Entry 8DXS (electron microscopy, 3.76 A resolution); this record covers chains A and L of the 9 polymer chains in the assembly.

[Chain A]
Molecule: Spike glycoprotein
Organism: Severe acute respiratory syndrome coronavirus 2
Reference sequence: P0DTC2 (SPIKE_SARS2); residues 1-1208 here = UniProt positions 1-1208
Chain sequence (1288 residues; each row starts with the number of its first residue):
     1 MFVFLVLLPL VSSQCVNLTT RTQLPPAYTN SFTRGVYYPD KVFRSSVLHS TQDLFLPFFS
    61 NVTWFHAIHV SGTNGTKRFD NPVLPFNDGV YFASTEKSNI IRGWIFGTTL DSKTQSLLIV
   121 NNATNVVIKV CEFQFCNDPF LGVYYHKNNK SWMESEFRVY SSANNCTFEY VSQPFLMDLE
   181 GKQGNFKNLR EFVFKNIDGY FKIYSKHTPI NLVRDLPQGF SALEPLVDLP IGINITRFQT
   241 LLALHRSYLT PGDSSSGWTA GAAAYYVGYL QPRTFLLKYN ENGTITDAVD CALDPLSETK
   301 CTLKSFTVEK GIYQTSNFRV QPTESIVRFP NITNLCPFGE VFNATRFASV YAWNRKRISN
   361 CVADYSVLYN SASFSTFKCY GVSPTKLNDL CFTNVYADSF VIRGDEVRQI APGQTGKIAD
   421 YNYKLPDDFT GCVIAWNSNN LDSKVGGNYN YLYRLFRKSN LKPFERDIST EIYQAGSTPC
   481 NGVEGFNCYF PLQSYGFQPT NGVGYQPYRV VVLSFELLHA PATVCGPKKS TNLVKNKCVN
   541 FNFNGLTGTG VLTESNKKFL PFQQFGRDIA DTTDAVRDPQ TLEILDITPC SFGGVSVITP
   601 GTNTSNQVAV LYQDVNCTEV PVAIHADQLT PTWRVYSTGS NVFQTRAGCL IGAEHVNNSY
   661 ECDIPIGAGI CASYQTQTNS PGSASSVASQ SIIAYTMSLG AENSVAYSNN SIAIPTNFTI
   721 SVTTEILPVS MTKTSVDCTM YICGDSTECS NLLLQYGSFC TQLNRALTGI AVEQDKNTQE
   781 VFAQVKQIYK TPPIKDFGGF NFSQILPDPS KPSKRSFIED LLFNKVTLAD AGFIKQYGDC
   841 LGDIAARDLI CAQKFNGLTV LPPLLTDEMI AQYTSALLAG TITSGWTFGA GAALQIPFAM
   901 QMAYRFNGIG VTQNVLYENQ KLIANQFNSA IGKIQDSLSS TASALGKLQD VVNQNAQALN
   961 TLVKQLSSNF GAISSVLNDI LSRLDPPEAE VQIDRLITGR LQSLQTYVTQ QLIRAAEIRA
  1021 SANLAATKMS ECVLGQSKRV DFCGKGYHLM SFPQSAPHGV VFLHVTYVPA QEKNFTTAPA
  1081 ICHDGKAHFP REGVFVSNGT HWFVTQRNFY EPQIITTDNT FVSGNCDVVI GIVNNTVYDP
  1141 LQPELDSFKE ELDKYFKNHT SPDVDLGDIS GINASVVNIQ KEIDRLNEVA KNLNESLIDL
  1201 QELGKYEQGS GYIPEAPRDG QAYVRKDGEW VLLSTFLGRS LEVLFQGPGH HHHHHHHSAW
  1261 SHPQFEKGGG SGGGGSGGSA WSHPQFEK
Unresolved in the structure: 1-25, 70-76, 175-186, 248-254, 530-543, 621-640, 677-689, 812, 828-854, 1148-1288
Disulfide bonds: Cys131-Cys166, Cys291-Cys301, Cys336-Cys361, Cys379-Cys432, Cys391-Cys525, Cys480-Cys488, Cys617-Cys649, Cys662-Cys671, Cys738-Cys760, Cys743-Cys749, Cys1032-Cys1043, Cys1082-Cys1126
Covalently attached groups: N-acetylglucosamine (NAG) linked to Asn61, Asn122, Asn165, Asn234, Asn282, Asn331, Asn343, Asn603, Asn616, Asn657, Asn709, Asn717, Asn801, Asn1074, Asn1098, Asn1134
Sequence notes: conflict Gly682 (Arg in P0DTC2), Ser683 (Arg in P0DTC2), Ser685 (Arg in P0DTC2), Pro986 (Lys in P0DTC2), Pro987 (Val in P0DTC2); expression tag (1209-1288)
UniProt features mapped onto this chain:
  - region: Asn280 to Cys301 (Putative superantigen), Arg403 to Asp405 (Integrin-binding motif), Asn448 to Phe456 (Immunodominant HLA epitope recognized by the CD8+), Pro681, Ala684 (Putative superantigen), Ser816 to Tyr837 (Fusion peptide 1), Lys835 to Phe855 (Fusion peptide 2), Asp1163 to Glu1202 (Heptad repeat 2)
  - site: Arg815, Ser816 (Cleavage)
  - glycosylation: Asn17 (N-linked (GlcNAc...) (complex) asparagine), Asn61 (N-linked (GlcNAc...) (hybrid) asparagine), Asn74 (N-linked (GlcNAc...) (complex) asparagine), Asn122 (N-linked (GlcNAc...) (hybrid) asparagine), Asn149 (N-linked (GlcNAc...) (complex) asparagine), Asn165 (N-linked (GlcNAc...) (complex) asparagine), Asn234 (N-linked (GlcNAc...) (high mannose) asparagine), Asn282 (N-linked (GlcNAc...) (complex) asparagine), Thr323 (O-linked (GalNAc) threonine), Ser325 (O-linked (HexNAc...) serine), Asn331 (N-linked (GlcNAc...) (complex) asparagine), Asn343 (N-linked (GlcNAc...) (complex) asparagine), Asn603 (N-linked (GlcNAc...) (hybrid) asparagine), Asn616 (N-linked (GlcNAc...) (complex) asparagine), Asn657 (N-linked (GlcNAc...) (complex) asparagine), Thr676 (O-linked (GlcNAc...) threonine), Thr678 (O-linked (GlcNAc...) threonine), Asn709 (N-linked (GlcNAc...) (high mannose) asparagine), Asn717 (N-linked (GlcNAc...) (hybrid) asparagine), Asn801 (N-linked (GlcNAc...) (hybrid) asparagine) and 6 more in UniProt
  - natural variant: Leu5 (L5F: In strain: Iota/B.1.526), Ser13 (S13I: In strain: Epsilon/B.1.427/B.1.429), Leu18 (L18F: In strain: Beta/B.1.351, Gamma/P.1 and 1 more), Thr19 (T19I: In strain: Omicron/BQ.1.1, Omicron/XBB.1.5 and 1 more; T19R: In strain: Delta/B.1.617.2, Omicron/BA.2 and 4 more), Thr20 (T20N: In strain: Gamma/P.1), Leu24 to Ala27 (sequence variant, change not given here; In strain: Omicron/BA.2, Omicron/BA.2.12.1 and 6 more), Pro26 (P26S: In strain: Gamma/P.1), Gln52 (Q52H: In strain: Omicron/EG.5.1), Ala67 (A67V: In strain: Eta/B.1.525, Omicron/BA.1), His69 to Val70 (deletion: In strain: Alpha/B.1.1.7, Eta/B.1.525 and 5 more), Gly75 (G75V: In strain: Lambda/C.37), Thr76 (T76I: In strain: Lambda/C.37), 82 further natural variant entries in UniProt
  - mutagenesis: His69 to Val70 (Increased incorporation of cleaved spike into virions), Asn121 (N121Q: Partial loss of biliverdin affinity), Arg190 (R190K: Partial loss of biliverdin affinity), Asn234 (N234Q: Increased resistance to neutralizing antibodies), Asn331 (N331Q: Reduced viral infectivity), Asn343 (N343Q: Reduced viral infectivity), Leu452 (L452R: Increased resistance to neutralizing antibodies. Decreases HLA binding to NF9 epitope. Increased binding affinity to human ACE2), Tyr453 (Y453F: Decreased HLA binding to NF9 epitope. Increased binding affinity to human ACE2), Ala475 (A475V: Increased resistance to neutralizing antibodies), Val483 (V483A: Increased resistance to neutralizing antibodies), Glu484 (E484D: Increased replication in human TMEM106B overexpressing cells), Phe490 (F490L: Increased resistance to neutralizing antibodies and human covalescent sera neutralization), 12 further mutagenesis entries in UniProt

[Chain L]
Molecule: P2B4 Light chain
Organism: Homo sapiens
Chain sequence (212 residues; each row starts with the number of its first residue):
     1 DIQMTQSPSS LSASVGDRVT ITCRASQSIH SFLSWYQQKP GKAPKLLINS ASTLQSGVPP
    61 WFSGSGSGTD FTLTISSLQP EDFATYYCQQ SYIAPWTFGQ GTKVEIKGQP KAAPSVTLFP
   121 PSSEELQANK ATLVCLISDF YPGAVTVAWK ADSSPVKAGV ETTTPSKQSN NKYAASSYLS
   181 LTPEQWKSHR SYSCQVTHEG STVEKTVAPT EC
Unresolved in the structure: 108-212
Disulfide bonds: Cys23-Cys88

[Interface between chain A and chain L]
Contacting residue pairs - 11 pairs, chain A then chain L:
  Lys417(A) - His30(L)  hydrogen bond
  Phe456(A) - His30(L)
  Phe456(A) - Tyr92(L)
  Tyr473(A) - Ile93(L)
  Phe486(A) - Ile93(L)
  Phe486(A) - Trp96(L)
  Asn487(A) - Ile93(L)
  Asn487(A) - Ala94(L)
  Tyr489(A) - Ser91(L)  hydrogen bond (side chain-backbone)
  Tyr489(A) - Tyr92(L)  hydrogen bond (side chain-backbone)
  Tyr505(A) - Ser52(L)  hydrogen bond
Also at the interface, not in a pair above, chain A (8 interface residues in all): Leu455
Also at the interface, not in a pair above, chain L (8 interface residues in all): Phe32
From the paper, about this interface:
  - residue pairs: Tyr505(A)-Ser52(L)
  - epitope / paratope residues, chain A: Tyr505(A)
  - epitope / paratope residues, chain L: Ser52(L)

[In short]
The chain A/chain L interface involves 8 residues from each chain; the contacts include 4 hydrogen bonds.
Polar contacts include Lys417(A)-His30(L), Tyr489(A)-Ser91(L) and Tyr489(A)-Tyr92(L). The paper describes a
contact between Tyr505(A) and Ser52(L). From UniProt: 24 mutagenesis sites on chain A. From the paper:
epitope/paratope residues Tyr505(A) and Ser52(L).
Chain A is Spike glycoprotein (Severe acute respiratory syndrome coronavirus 2) and chain L is P2B4 Light
chain (Homo sapiens); the structure, Cryo-EM structure of RBD-directed neutralizing antibody P2B4 in complex
with prefusion SARS-CoV-2 spike glycoprotein, was determined by electron microscopy together with 8DWA from
the same study.
